3M17 - chain A; structure by X-ray diffraction, 2.60 A resolution.

[Chain A]
Protein: IgG receptor FcRn large subunit p51
Organism: Homo sapiens
Reference sequence: P55899 (FCGRN_HUMAN); residues 1-267 here correspond to UniProt positions 24-290 (UniProt number = residue number + 23)
Amino-acid sequence (267 residues; row label = number of the first residue in the row):
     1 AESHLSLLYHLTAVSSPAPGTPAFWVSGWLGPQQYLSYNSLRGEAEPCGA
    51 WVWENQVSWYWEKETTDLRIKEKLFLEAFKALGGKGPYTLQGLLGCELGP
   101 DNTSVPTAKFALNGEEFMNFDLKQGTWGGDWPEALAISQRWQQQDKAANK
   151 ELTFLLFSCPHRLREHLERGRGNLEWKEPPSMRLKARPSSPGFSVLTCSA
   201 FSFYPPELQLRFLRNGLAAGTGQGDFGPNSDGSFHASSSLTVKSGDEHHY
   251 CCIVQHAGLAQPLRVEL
Unresolved in the structure: 1-4
Swiss-Prot annotation at these positions:
  - glycosylation: N102 (N-linked (GlcNAc...) asparagine)
Disulfide bonds: C96-C159, C198-C252
What the authors report for this chain:
  - interface residues: G83, G86, Y88, L112, E115, W131, E133
  - conformationally variable residues (loop rearrangement, order/disorder transition): V52 to W59, K85
  - post-translational modification sites: N102

[Summary]
The paper reports interface residues G83, G86 and Y88 among others; a modification site at N102.
Chain A is IgG receptor FcRn large subunit p51 (Homo sapiens); the structure, Crystal structure of human FcRn
with a monomeric peptide inhibitor, was determined by X-ray diffraction, deposited together with 3M1B.
